PDB entry 8WC4 | electron microscopy, 3.10 A resolution | chains A and B of the 5 polymer chains in the assembly

# Chain A
Protein: Guanine nucleotide-binding protein G(s) subunit alpha isoforms short
Source organism: Homo sapiens
Chain sequence (362 residues; numbered 0 to 361; the number before each row is that of its first residue; numbering starts at 0):
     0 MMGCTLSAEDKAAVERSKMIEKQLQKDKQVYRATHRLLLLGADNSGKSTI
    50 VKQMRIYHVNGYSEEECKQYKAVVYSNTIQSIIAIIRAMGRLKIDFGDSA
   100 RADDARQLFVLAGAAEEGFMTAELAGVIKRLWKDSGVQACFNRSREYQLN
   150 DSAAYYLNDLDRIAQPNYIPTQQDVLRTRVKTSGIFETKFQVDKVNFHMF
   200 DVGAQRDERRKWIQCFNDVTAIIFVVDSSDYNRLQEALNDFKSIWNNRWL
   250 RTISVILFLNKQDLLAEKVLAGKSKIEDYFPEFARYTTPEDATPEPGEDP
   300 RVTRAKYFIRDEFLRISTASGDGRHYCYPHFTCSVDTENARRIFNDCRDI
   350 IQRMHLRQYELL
Unresolved in the structure: 0-2, 56-179, 295-296

# Chain B
Protein: Guanine nucleotide-binding protein G(I)/G(S)/G(T) subunit beta-1
Source organism: Homo sapiens
UniProtKB: P62873 (GBB1_HUMAN); numbering as in UniProt (aligned over 2-340)
Chain sequence (345 residues; each row starts with the number of its first residue; numbers below 1 keep their minus sign (Met-4 is residue -4)):
    -4 MGSLLQSELDQLRQEAEQLKNQIRDARKACADATLSQITNNIDPVGRIQM
    46 RTRRTLRGHLAKIYAMHWGTDSRLLVSASQDGKLIIWDSYTTNKVHAIPL
    96 RSSWVMTCAYAPSGNYVACGGLDNICSIYNLKTREGNVRVSRELAGHTGY
   146 LSCCRFLDDNQIVTSSGDTTCALWDIETGQQTTTFTGHTGDVMSLSLAPD
   196 TRLFVSGACDASAKLWDVREGMCRQTFTGHESDINAICFFPNGNAFATGS
   246 DDATCRLFDLRADQELMTYSHDNIICGITSVSFSKSGRLLLAGYDDFNCN
   296 VWDALKADRAGVLAGHDNRVSCLGVTDDGMAVATGSWDSFLKIWN
Unresolved in the structure: -4 to 5, 310
Construct notes: initiating methionine (-4); expression tag (-3 to 1)
Curated features (UniProtKB/Swiss-Prot):
  - modified residue: Ser2 (N-acetylserine), His266 (Phosphohistidine)

# Chain A / chain B interface
Pairs across the interface - 35 pairs, chain A then chain B:
  Val13(A) with Asn88(B)
  Arg15(A) with Val90(B), hydrogen bond (side chain-backbone); His91(B)
  Ser16(A) with Asn88(B); Lys89(B)
  Ile19(A) with Lys89(B)
  Glu20(A) with Lys89(B), salt bridge
  Leu23(A) with Gly53(B)
  Asp26(A) with Lys78(B), salt bridge
  Lys27(A) with Leu55(B)
  Thr181(A) with Asn119(B), hydrogen bond (backbone-side chain)
  Ser182(A) with Asn119(B)
  Gly183(A) with Leu117(B); Asp118(B); Asn119(B)
  Ile184(A) with Ser97(B); Trp99(B); Leu117(B)
  Glu186(A) with Ser98(B)
  Phe199(A) with Trp99(B), hydrophobic
  Ala203(A) with Asn119(B), hydrogen bond (backbone-side chain); Thr143(B)
  Gln204(A) with Asn119(B); Tyr145(B)
  Arg205(A) with Gly162(B)
  Lys210(A) with Tyr145(B); Asp186(B); Met188(B); Cys204(B); Asp228(B), salt bridge; Asn230(B)
  Cys214(A) with Trp99(B); Met101(B), hydrophobic
  Phe215(A) with Trp99(B), hydrophobic
  Asp217(A) with Lys57(B), salt bridge
Also at the interface, not in a pair above, chain A (26 interface residues in all): Ala12, Tyr30, Arg209, Trp211, Asn216
Also at the interface, not in a pair above, chain B (32 interface residues in all): Ala56, Tyr59, Ile80, Ala92, His142, Gly144, Asp163, Thr164, Trp332

# Overview
Chain A and chain B form an interface of 26 and 32 residues respectively, with 3 hydrogen bonds and 4 salt
bridges. Among the polar pairs are Glu20(A)-Lys89(B), Asp26(A)-Lys78(B) and Lys210(A)-Asp228(B).
Here chain A is Guanine nucleotide-binding protein G(s) subunit alpha isoforms short and chain B is Guanine
nucleotide-binding protein G(I)/G(S)/G(T) subunit beta-1, both from Homo sapiens. Entry 8WC4 (Cryo-EM
structure of the ZH8651-bound mTAAR1-Gs complex) was determined by electron microscopy, deposited together
with 8WC3, 8WC5, 8WC6, 8WC7, 8WC8, 8WC9, 8WCA and 8WCB.
